Entry 4H2L (X-ray diffraction, 1.78 A resolution); this record covers chains A and B.

Chain A:
Name: Alpha-globin
Organism: Peromyscus maniculatus
UniProt: A4ZQ95 (A4ZQ95_PERMA); residues 1-141 here correspond to UniProt positions 2-142 (UniProt number = residue number + 1)
Chain sequence (141 residues; numbered 1 to 141; the number before each row is that of its first residue):
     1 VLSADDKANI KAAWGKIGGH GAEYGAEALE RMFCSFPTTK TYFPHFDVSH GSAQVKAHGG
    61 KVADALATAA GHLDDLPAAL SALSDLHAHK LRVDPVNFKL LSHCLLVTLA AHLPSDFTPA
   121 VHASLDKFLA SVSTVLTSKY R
Bound ions: heme Fe near H87 (its only coordinating residue here)
Small-molecule neighbours: heme (HEM): M32, T39, Y42, F43, H58, K61, V62, A65, L66, L83, L86, H87, L91, V93, N97, F98, L101, V132, L136
From the paper describing this entry:
  - binding site for heme: H58
  - heme coordination: H87
  - self-association interface (contacts with another copy of this molecule); pairs are residue here / residue on that copy: V1-S138, V1-R141, D6-R141, A123-R141

Chain B:
Name: Beta globin
Organism: Peromyscus maniculatus
UniProt: C5MQT7 (C5MQT7_PERMA); residues 1-146 here correspond to UniProt positions 2-147 (UniProt number = residue number + 1)
Chain sequence (146 residues; each row starts with the number of its first residue):
     1 VHLTDAEKAL VTGLWGKVKP EEIGGEALGR LLAVYPWTQR FFDSFGDLSS ASAIMGNAKV
    61 KAHGKKVIDS FSEGLKHLDN LKGTFASLSE LHCDKLHVDP ENFKLLGNMI VIVMAHHLGK
   121 DFTPAAQSAY QKVVSGVATA LAHKYH
Bound ions: heme Fe near H92 (its only coordinating residue here)
Small-molecule neighbours: heme (HEM): L31, T38, F41, F42, F45, H63, K66, V67, S70, F85, L88, L91, H92, L96, V98, N102, F103, L106, V137, L141
From the paper describing this entry:
  - binding site for heme: H63
  - heme coordination: H92

Chain A / chain B interface:
Pairs across the interface (39; chain A residue first):
  E30(A) - P124(B)
  R31(A) - F122(B)  hydrogen bond (side chain-backbone)
  R31(A) - T123(B)  hydrogen bond (side chain-backbone)
  R31(A) - P124(B)
  R31(A) - Q127(B)  hydrogen bond
  C34(A) - P124(B)  hydrophobic
  C34(A) - S128(B)  hydrogen bond (backbone-side chain)
  S35(A) - Q127(B)
  S35(A) - S128(B)
  S35(A) - Q131(B)
  H103(A) - N108(B)
  H103(A) - V111(B)
  H103(A) - I112(B)
  H103(A) - Q131(B)  hydrogen bond
  C104(A) - Q127(B)
  V107(A) - I112(B)  hydrophobic
  V107(A) - A115(B)
  V107(A) - Q127(B)
  A110(A) - I112(B)
  A110(A) - A115(B)
  A110(A) - H116(B)
  A111(A) - A115(B)
  A111(A) - G119(B)
  P114(A) - H116(B)  hydrogen bond (backbone-side chain)
  F117(A) - R30(B)  hydrogen bond (backbone-side chain)
  F117(A) - I112(B)  hydrophobic
  F117(A) - H116(B)  hydrogen bond (backbone-side chain)
  T118(A) - R30(B)  hydrogen bond (backbone-side chain)
  P119(A) - R30(B)
  P119(A) - M55(B)  hydrophobic
  A120(A) - A51(B)
  H122(A) - R30(B)  hydrogen bond
  H122(A) - V34(B)
  H122(A) - M109(B)
  H122(A) - I112(B)
  A123(A) - A33(B)
  A123(A) - V34(B)  hydrophobic
  D126(A) - V34(B)
  D126(A) - Y35(B)
Other interface residues (no listed pair), chain A (19 interface residues in all): F36, L106
Other interface residues (no listed pair), chain B (20 interface residues in all): K120
Interface features reported in the paper:
  - specific contacts: C34(A)-S128(B) (hydrogen bond)

In short:
Chain A and chain B form an interface of 19 and 20 residues respectively, with 10 hydrogen bonds. Polar pairs
include R31(A)-F122(B), R31(A)-T123(B) and R31(A)-Q127(B). The paper describes a hydrogen bond between C34(A)
and S128(B). Chain A binds heme. From the paper: a binding site for heme at H58(A) and H63(B); heme
coordination by H87(A) and H92(B).
Here chain A is Alpha-globin and chain B is Beta globin, both from Peromyscus maniculatus. Entry 4H2L (Deer
mouse hemoglobin in hydrated format) was determined by X-ray diffraction.
